9I51 - chain A; structure by X-ray diffraction, 1.82 A resolution.

Chain A:
Name: SARS-CoV-2 helicase NSP13
Organism: Severe acute respiratory syndrome coronavirus 2
Notes: EC 3.4.19.12, 3.4.22.-, 3.4.22.69, 2.7.7.48, 3.6.4.12, 3.6.4.13, 3.1.13.-, 3.1.-.-, 2.1.1.-
UniProtKB: P0DTD1 (R1AB_SARS2); residues 1-601 here correspond to UniProt positions 5325-5925 (UniProt number = residue number + 5324)
Sequence (603 residues; each row starts with the number of its first residue; numbers below 1 keep their minus sign (Ser-1 is residue -1)):
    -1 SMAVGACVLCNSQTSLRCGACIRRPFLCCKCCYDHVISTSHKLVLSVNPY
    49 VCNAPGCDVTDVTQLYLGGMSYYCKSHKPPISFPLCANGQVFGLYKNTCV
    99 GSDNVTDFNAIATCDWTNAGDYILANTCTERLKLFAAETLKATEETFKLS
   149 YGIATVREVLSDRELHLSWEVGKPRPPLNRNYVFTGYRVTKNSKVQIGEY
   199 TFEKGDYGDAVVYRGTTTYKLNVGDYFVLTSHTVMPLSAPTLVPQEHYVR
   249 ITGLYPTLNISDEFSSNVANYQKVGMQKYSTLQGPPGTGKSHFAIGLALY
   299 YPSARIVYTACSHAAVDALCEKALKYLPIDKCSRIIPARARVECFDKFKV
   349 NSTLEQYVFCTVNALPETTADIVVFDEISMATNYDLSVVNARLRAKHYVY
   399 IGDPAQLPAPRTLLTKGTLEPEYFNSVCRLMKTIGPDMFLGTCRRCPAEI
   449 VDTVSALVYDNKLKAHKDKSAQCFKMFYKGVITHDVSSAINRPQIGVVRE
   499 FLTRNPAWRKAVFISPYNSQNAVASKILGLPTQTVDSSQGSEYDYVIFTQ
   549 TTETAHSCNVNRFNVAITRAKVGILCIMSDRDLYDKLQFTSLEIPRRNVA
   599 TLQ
Not modelled in the structure: -1 to 0, 186-193, 203-206, 336-339, 593-601
Differences from the reference sequence: expression tag (-1 to 0)
Ion coordination: Zn2+ site 1: Cys5, Cys8, Cys26, Cys29; Zn2+ site 2: Cys16, Cys19, His33, His39; Zn2+ site 3: Cys50, Cys55, Cys72, His75
Residues lining bound ligands:
  - ADP (adenosine-5'-diphosphate), molecule 1: Gly251, Tyr253, Ser301, Lys394
  - ADP, molecule 2: Glu261, Ser264, Asn265, Pro283, Gly285, Thr286, Gly287, Lys288, Ser289, His290, Lys320, Arg442, Arg443
  - MPO (3[N-morpholino]propane sulfonic acid): Asn177, Ser486, Pro514, Tyr515, Asn516, Ser517, His554
UniProt features mapped onto this chain:
  - binding site (Zn(2+)): Cys5, Cys8, Cys16, Cys19, Cys26, Cys29, His33, His39, Cys50, Cys55, Cys72, His75
  - binding site (a ribonucleoside 5'-triphosphate): Gly282 to Ser289
  - site: Gln601 (Cleavage)
From the paper describing this entry:
  - binding site for ADP: Ser264, Gly285, Gly287, Lys288, Ser289, His290, Lys320, Arg442, Arg443
  - binding site for phosphate ion: Lys288, Gln404, Arg443, Gly538, Arg567

In short:
Ligands of chain A: ADP and compound MPO. Cys5, Cys8, Cys26 and Cys29 coordinate Zn2+ site 1. UniProt lists 12
Zn2+-binding residues and 8 ribonucleoside 5'-triphosphate-binding residues. The paper reports a binding site
for ADP at Ser264, Gly285 and Gly287 among others; a binding site for phosphate ion at Lys288, Gln404 and
Arg443 among others.
Chain A is SARS-CoV-2 helicase NSP13 (Severe acute respiratory syndrome coronavirus 2); the structure, Crystal
structure of the SARS-CoV-2 helicase NSP13 in complex with ADP, was determined by X-ray diffraction (same
publication as 9I53).
